2ZM5 - chains A and C; structure by X-ray diffraction, 2.55 A resolution.

== Chain A ==
Protein: tRNA delta(2)-isopentenylpyrophosphate transferase
Source organism: Escherichia coli
Notes: EC 2.5.1.8
UniProtKB: P16384 (MIAA_ECOLI); residues 1-316 here = UniProt positions 1-316
Chain sequence (316 residues; numbered 1 to 316; the number before each row is that of its first residue):
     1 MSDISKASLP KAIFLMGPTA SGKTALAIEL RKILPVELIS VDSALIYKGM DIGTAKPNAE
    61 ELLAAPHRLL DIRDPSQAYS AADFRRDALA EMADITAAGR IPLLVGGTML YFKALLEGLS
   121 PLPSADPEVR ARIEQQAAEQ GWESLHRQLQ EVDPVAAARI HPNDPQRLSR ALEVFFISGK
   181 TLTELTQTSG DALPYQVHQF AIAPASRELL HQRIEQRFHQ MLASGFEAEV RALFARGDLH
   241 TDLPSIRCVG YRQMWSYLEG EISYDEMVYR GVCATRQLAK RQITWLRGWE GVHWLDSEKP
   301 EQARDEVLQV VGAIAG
Not modelled in the structure: 1-8, 315-316
Modified / non-standard residues: Mse1 (selenomethionine); Mse16, Mse50, Mse92, Mse109, Mse221, Mse254, Mse267 (selenomethionine; parent Met)
Swiss-Prot annotation at these positions:
  - region: Asp42 to Leu45 (Interaction with substrate tRNA), Ser120 to Ser124 (Interaction with substrate tRNA), Gln166 to Arg170 (Interaction with substrate tRNA), Ser206 to Glu229 (Interaction with isopentenylpyrophosphate transferase), Arg247 to Arg252 (Interaction with substrate tRNA), Lys280 to Arg287 (Interaction with substrate tRNA)
  - binding site (ATP): Gly17 to Thr24
  - binding site (substrate): Thr19 to Thr24
  - site: Thr108 (Interaction with substrate tRNA), Arg130 (Interaction with substrate tRNA), Lys280 (Required for specificity towards tRNA substrates containing a purine at position 29)

== Chain C ==
Molecule: tRNA(Phe)
Sequence (76 nucleotides; row label = number of the first residue in the row):
     1 GCCCGGAUAG CUCAGUCGGU AGAGCAGGGG AUUGAAAAUC CCCGUGUCCU UGGUUCGAUU
    61 CCGAGUCCGG GCACCA
Not modelled in the structure: 75-76
Ion coordination: Mg2+ site 1 near A7 (its only coordinating residue here); Mg2+ site 2: C17, G19; Mg2+ site 3 near G22 (its only coordinating residue here); Mg2+ site 4 near U59 (its only coordinating residue here); Mg2+ site 5 near U60 (its only coordinating residue here)

== Interface between chain A and chain C ==
Residue-residue contacts (77; chain A residue first):
  Asp42(A) with A37(C), hydrogen bond to the base
  Ser43(A) with A36(C), sugar contact; A37(C), hydrogen bond to the phosphate
  Ala44(A) with A37(C), base contact
  Gly53(A) with A37(C), base contact
  Thr54(A) with A37(C), hydrogen bond to the base
  Tyr79(A) with A35(C), sugar contact; A36(C), phosphate contact
  Ser80(A) with G34(C), sugar contact
  Ala82(A) with G34(C), base contact
  Gly107(A) with A37(C), phosphate contact
  Thr108(A) with A37(C), hydrogen bond to the phosphate
  Leu110(A) with A36(C), sugar contact
  Tyr111(A) with A36(C), hydrogen bond to the phosphate
  Leu119(A) with U33(C), sugar contact; G34(C), base contact
  Ser120(A) with U33(C), hydrogen bond to the base; G34(C), hydrogen bond to the base
  Pro121(A) with G34(C), base contact
  Leu122(A) with U33(C), sugar contact; G34(C), hydrogen bond to the base
  Ser124(A) with G34(C), base contact
  Ala125(A) with G34(C), hydrogen bond to the sugar; A35(C), phosphate contact
  Arg130(A) with A35(C), salt bridge to the phosphate
  His161(A) with C40(C), sugar contact; C41(C), sugar contact
  Asn163(A) with C40(C), sugar contact; C41(C), phosphate contact
  Asp164(A) with U39(C), hydrogen bond to the sugar; C40(C), sugar contact
  Pro165(A) with U39(C), sugar contact; C40(C), sugar contact
  Gln166(A) with A35(C), base contact; A36(C), base contact; A38(C), hydrogen bond to the sugar; U39(C), hydrogen bond to the sugar
  Arg167(A) with A31(C), base contact; U32(C), sugar contact; U33(C), salt bridge to the phosphate; A36(C), hydrogen bond to the base; A38(C), hydrogen bond to the base; U39(C), hydrogen bond to the base
  Arg170(A) with G34(C), salt bridge to the phosphate
  Thr186(A) with U33(C), base contact
  Arg207(A) with G28(C), salt bridge to the phosphate; G29(C), salt bridge to the phosphate
  His211(A) with G27(C), phosphate contact; G28(C), salt bridge to the phosphate
  Asp242(A) with A35(C), base contact
  Pro244(A) with A35(C), sugar contact
  Arg247(A) with A35(C), base contact; A37(C), hydrogen bond to the sugar; A38(C), hydrogen bond to the sugar; U39(C), sugar contact
  Cys248(A) with A37(C), sugar contact
  Val249(A) with A37(C), hydrogen bond to the sugar; A38(C), phosphate contact
  Tyr269(A) with A26(C), hydrogen bond to the sugar
  Cys273(A) with A26(C), hydrogen bond to the phosphate; G27(C), phosphate contact
  Arg276(A) with A26(C), hydrogen bond to the phosphate; G27(C), salt bridge to the phosphate
  Gln277(A) with A26(C), hydrogen bond to the phosphate; G27(C), hydrogen bond to the phosphate
  Leu278(A) with A37(C), sugar contact
  Lys280(A) with G28(C), hydrogen bond to the base; G29(C), hydrogen bond to the base
  Arg281(A) with A31(C), base contact; A38(C), salt bridge to the phosphate; U39(C), hydrogen bond to the base; C40(C), base contact
  Thr284(A) with G30(C), hydrogen bond to the phosphate; U32(C), base contact
  Trp285(A) with U32(C), stacking on the base
  Arg287(A) with G29(C), salt bridge to the phosphate; G30(C), salt bridge to the phosphate
Also at the interface, not in a pair above, chain A (49 interface residues in all): Leu45, Ala81, Mse109, Pro123, Arg159
Also at the interface, not in a pair above, chain C (17 interface residues in all): C25

== Summary ==
Chain A and chain C form an interface of 49 and 17 residues respectively; the contacts include 27 hydrogen
bonds, 10 salt bridges and 1 aromatic stacking contact. Polar contacts include Asp42(A)-A37(C),
Thr54(A)-A37(C) and Ser120(A)-U33(C).
Here chain A is tRNA delta(2)-isopentenylpyrophosphate transferase (Escherichia coli) and chain C is
tRNA(Phe). Entry 2ZM5 (Crystal structure of tRNA modification enzyme MiaA in the complex with tRNA(Phe)) was
determined by X-ray diffraction (same publication as 2ZXU).
